4LU5 - chains H and I of the 6 polymer chains in the assembly; structure by X-ray diffraction, 2.90 A resolution.

Chain H (and I):
Name: Murine IgG2a A20G2 Heavy chain Fab domain
Source organism: Mus musculus
Notes: antibody fragment or engineered binder; chain I of this document is another copy of the same molecule, construct and numbering; everything in this record applies to it too
Sequence (213 residues; each row starts with the number of its first residue):
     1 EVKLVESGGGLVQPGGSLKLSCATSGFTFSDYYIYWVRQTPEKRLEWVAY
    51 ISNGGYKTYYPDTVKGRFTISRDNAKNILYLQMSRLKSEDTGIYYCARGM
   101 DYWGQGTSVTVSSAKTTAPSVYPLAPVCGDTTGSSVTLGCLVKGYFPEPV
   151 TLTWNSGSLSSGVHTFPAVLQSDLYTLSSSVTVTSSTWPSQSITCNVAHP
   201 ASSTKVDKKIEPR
Unresolved in the structure: 129-132 (chain I: 129-131)
Disulfide bonds: Cys-22/Cys-96, Cys-140/Cys-195

How chain H and chain I interact:
Residue-residue contacts (6; chain H residue first):
  Gly-26(H) / Ala-75(I)  hydrogen bond (backbone-backbone)
  Phe-27(H) / Ala-75(I)  hydrogen bond (backbone-backbone)
  Thr-28(H) / Asn-74(I)
  Asn-74(H) / Thr-28(I)
  Ala-75(H) / Gly-26(I)
  Ala-75(H) / Phe-27(I)
Interface residues without a listed pair, chain H (6 interface residues in all): Glu-1
Interface residues without a listed pair, chain I (7 interface residues in all): Ser-30, Lys-76

In short:
Chain H and chain I form an interface of 6 and 7 residues respectively, with 2 hydrogen bonds. The backbones
hydrogen-bond at Gly-26(H)/Ala-75(I) and Phe-27(H)/Ala-75(I).
Both chains are Murine IgG2a A20G2 Heavy chain Fab domain (Mus musculus). Entry 4LU5 (Structure of murine
IgG2a A20G2-Fab in complex with vaccinia antigen A33R at the resolution of 2.9 ...) was determined by X-ray
diffraction together with 4LQF from the same study.
